Entry 4YY0 (X-ray diffraction, 2.59 A resolution); this record covers chains A and F of the 6 polymer chains in the assembly.

== Chain A ==
Name: HA1
Source organism: unidentified influenza virus
Amino-acid sequence (325 residues; row label = number of the first residue in the row):
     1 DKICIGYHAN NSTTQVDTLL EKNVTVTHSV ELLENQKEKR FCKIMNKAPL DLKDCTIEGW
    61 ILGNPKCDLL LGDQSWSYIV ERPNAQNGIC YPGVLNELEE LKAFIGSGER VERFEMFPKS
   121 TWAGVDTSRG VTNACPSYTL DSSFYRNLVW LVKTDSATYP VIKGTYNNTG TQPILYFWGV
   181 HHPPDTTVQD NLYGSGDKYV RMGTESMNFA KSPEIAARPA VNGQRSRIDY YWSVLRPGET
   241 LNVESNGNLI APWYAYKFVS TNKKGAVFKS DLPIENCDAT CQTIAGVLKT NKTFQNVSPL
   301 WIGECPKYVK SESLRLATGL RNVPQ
Disulfides: C42-C277, C55-C67, C90-C135, C281-C305
Covalently attached groups: N-acetylglucosamine (NAG) linked to N23, N167

== Chain F ==
Name: HA2
Source organism: unidentified influenza virus
Amino-acid sequence (159 residues; row label = number of the first residue in the row):
   330 GIFGAIAGFI EGGWTGMIDG WYGYHHENSQ GSGYAADRES TQKAIDGITN KVNSIINKMN
   390 TQFEAVDHEF SNLERRIGNL NKRMEDGFLD VWTYNAELLV LLENERTLDL HDANVKNLYE
   450 KVKSQLRDNA NDLGNGCFEF WHKCDNECME SVKNGTYDY
Disulfides: C473-C477

== Interface between chain A and chain F ==
Contacting residue pairs (12):
  T18(A) with N379(F)
  L19(A) with G376(F); N379(F), hydrogen bond (backbone-side chain); K380(F), hydrogen bond (backbone-backbone); S383(F); E432(F); R435(F)
  L20(A) with G376(F); N379(F), hydrogen bond (backbone-side chain); L439(F), hydrophobic
  E21(A) with N379(F)
  K22(A) with N379(F)
Other interface residues (no listed pair), chain F (9 interface residues in all): D375, I377

== In short ==
5 residues of chain A face 9 of chain F across their interface; the contacts include 3 hydrogen bonds. Among
the polar pairs are L19(A)-N379(F), L20(A)-N379(F) and L19(A)-K380(F). N-acetylglucosamine is covalently
linked to N23(A) and N167(A).
Chain A is HA1 and chain F is HA2, both from unidentified influenza virus; the structure, The structure of
hemagglutinin from a H6N1 influenza virus (A/chicken/Taiwan/A2837/2013), was determined by X-ray diffraction.
